Entry 6E4Y (X-ray diffraction, 2.24 A resolution); this record covers chains L and P of the 3 polymer chains in the assembly.

# Chain L
Molecule: 6E2 light chain
Organism: Mus musculus
Notes: fragment: Fab
UniProtKB: A0A097PUG4 (A0A097PUG4_MOUSE); residues 107-214 here correspond to UniProt positions 131-238 (UniProt number = residue number + 24)
Chain sequence (219 residues; each row starts with the number of its first residue; a row labelled like 27A-27E holds insertion residues (27A, then the next letters in order)):
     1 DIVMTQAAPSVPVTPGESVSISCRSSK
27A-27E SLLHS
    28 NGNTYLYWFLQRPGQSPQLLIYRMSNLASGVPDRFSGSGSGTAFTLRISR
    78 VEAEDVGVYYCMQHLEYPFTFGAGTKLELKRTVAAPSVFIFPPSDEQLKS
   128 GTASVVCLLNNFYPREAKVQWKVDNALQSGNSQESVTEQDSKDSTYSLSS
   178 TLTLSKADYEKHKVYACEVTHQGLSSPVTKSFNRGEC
Not modelled in the structure: 214
Disulfides: Cys23-Cys88, Cys134-Cys194
Ion coordination: Zn2+ site 1: Asp60 (shared with 1 residue of chain H; Glu48(P) of chain P); Zn2+ site 2: Asn137, Asn138 (shared with 1 residue of chain H)

# Chain P
Molecule: Proprotein convertase subtilisin/kexin type 9
UniProtKB: Q8NBP7 (PCSK9_HUMAN); residues 32-53 here = UniProt positions 32-53
Chain sequence (22 residues; row label = number of the first residue in the row):
    32 EDEDGDYEELVLALRSEEDGLA
Not modelled in the structure: 32-34, 49-53
Ion coordination: Zn2+ site 1 near Glu40 (its only coordinating residue here); Zn2+ site 2: Glu48 (shared with 1 residue of chain H; Asp60(L) of chain L)

# Chain L / chain P interface
Contacting residue pairs - 4 pairs, chain L then chain P:
  Tyr32(L) with Ser47(P), hydrogen bond
  Tyr49(L) with Leu41(P); Leu45(P), hydrophobic
  Arg50(L) with Leu45(P), hydrogen bond (side chain-backbone)
Other interface residues (no listed pair), chain L (4 interface residues in all): His27D
Other interface residues (no listed pair), chain P (4 interface residues in all): Ala44

# Overview
Chain L and chain P each contribute 4 residues to their interface; the contacts include 2 hydrogen bonds.
Polar contacts include Tyr32(L)-Ser47(P) and Arg50(L)-Leu45(P). Asp60(L) and Glu48(P) form the Zn2+ site 2.
Here chain L is 6E2 light chain (Mus musculus) and chain P is Proprotein convertase subtilisin/kexin type 9.
Entry 6E4Y (Anti-PCSK9 fab 6E2 bound to the N-terminal peptide from PCSK9, unmodified) was determined by X-ray
diffraction (same publication as 6E4Z and 6MV5).
